1RTL - chains B and D of the 4 polymer chains in the assembly; structure by X-ray diffraction, 2.75 A resolution.

== Chain B ==
Name: NS3 protease/helicase
Organism: Hepatitis C virus
Notes: fragment: Protease domain
UniProt: Q91RS4 (Q91RS4_9HEPC); numbering as in UniProt (aligned over 1-181)
Chain sequence (200 residues; each row starts with the number of its first residue; numbers below 1 keep their minus sign (Met-10 is residue -10)):
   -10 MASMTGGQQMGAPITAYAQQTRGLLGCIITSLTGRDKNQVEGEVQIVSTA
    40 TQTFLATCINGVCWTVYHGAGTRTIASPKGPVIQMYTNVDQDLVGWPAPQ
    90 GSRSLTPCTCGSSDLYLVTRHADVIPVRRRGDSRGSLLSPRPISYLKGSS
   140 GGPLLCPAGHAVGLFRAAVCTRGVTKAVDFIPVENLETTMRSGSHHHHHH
Unresolved in the structure: -10 to 27, 181-189
Differences from the reference sequence: cloning artifact (-10 to 0); engineered mutation Thr164 (Ala in Q91RS4); expression tag (182-189)
Metal / ion sites: Zn2+: Cys97, Cys99, Cys145

== Chain D ==
Name: NS4A cofactor
Chain sequence (23 residues; numbered 19 to 41; the number before each row is that of its first residue):
    19 KKGSVVIVGRIVLSGKPAIIPKK
Unresolved in the structure: 19-20, 37-41
Differences from the reference sequence: cloning artifact (19-20, 40-41)

== How chain B and chain D interact ==
Contacting residue pairs (36; chain B residue first):
  Val29(B) - Arg28(D)  hydrogen bond (backbone-side chain)
  Val29(B) - Lys34(D)
  Val29(B) - Pro35(D)
  Glu30(B) - Val30(D)
  Gly31(B) - Ile29(D)
  Glu32(B) - Ile29(D)  hydrogen bond (backbone-backbone)
  Glu32(B) - Val30(D)
  Glu32(B) - Leu31(D)  hydrogen bond (side chain-backbone)
  Val33(B) - Arg28(D)
  Val33(B) - Ile29(D)  hydrogen bond (backbone-backbone)
  Gln34(B) - Gly27(D)
  Ile35(B) - Ile25(D)
  Ile35(B) - Val26(D)  hydrogen bond (backbone-backbone)
  Ile35(B) - Gly27(D)  hydrogen bond (backbone-backbone)
  Val36(B) - Val23(D)  hydrophobic
  Val36(B) - Val24(D)
  Ser37(B) - Ser22(D)
  Ser37(B) - Val23(D)
  Ser37(B) - Val24(D)  hydrogen bond (backbone-backbone)
  Ser37(B) - Val26(D)
  Thr38(B) - Val23(D)
  Ala59(B) - Val23(D)  hydrophobic
  Arg62(B) - Gly21(D)
  Thr63(B) - Ser22(D)  hydrogen bond
  Thr63(B) - Val23(D)  hydrogen bond (backbone-backbone)
  Ile64(B) - Ser22(D)
  Ile64(B) - Val23(D)
  Ile64(B) - Ile25(D)  hydrophobic
  Ala65(B) - Ser22(D)
  Ala65(B) - Val23(D)  hydrogen bond (backbone-backbone)
  Trp85(B) - Val23(D)  hydrophobic
  Pro88(B) - Ile25(D)  hydrophobic
  Gly90(B) - Arg28(D)  hydrogen bond (backbone-side chain)
  Leu94(B) - Leu31(D)  hydrophobic
  Thr108(B) - Ile29(D)
  Leu144(B) - Leu31(D)  hydrophobic
Interface residues without a listed pair, chain B (25 interface residues in all): Pro70, Val107, Arg109, Ala111
Interface residues without a listed pair, chain D (14 interface residues in all): Ala36

== Summary ==
25 residues of chain B and 14 residues of chain D are in contact, with 11 hydrogen bonds. Among the polar
pairs are Val29(B)-Arg28(D), Glu32(B)-Leu31(D) and Thr63(B)-Ser22(D). Cys97(B), Cys99(B) and Cys145(B)
coordinate Zn2+.
Here chain B is NS3 protease/helicase (Hepatitis C virus) and chain D is NS4A cofactor. Entry 1RTL (Crystal
structure of hcv NS3 protease domain: NS4A peptide complex with covalently bound pyrrolidine-5,5-translactam
inhibitor) was determined by X-ray diffraction.
